Entry 6VVD (X-ray diffraction, 2.65 A resolution); this record covers chain A.

[Chain A]
Protein: Dot/Icm T4SS effector
From: Legionella pneumophila
UniProt: A0A2S6F2W2 (A0A2S6F2W2_LEGPN); numbering as in UniProt (aligned over 10-322)
Chain sequence (314 residues; each row starts with the number of its first residue):
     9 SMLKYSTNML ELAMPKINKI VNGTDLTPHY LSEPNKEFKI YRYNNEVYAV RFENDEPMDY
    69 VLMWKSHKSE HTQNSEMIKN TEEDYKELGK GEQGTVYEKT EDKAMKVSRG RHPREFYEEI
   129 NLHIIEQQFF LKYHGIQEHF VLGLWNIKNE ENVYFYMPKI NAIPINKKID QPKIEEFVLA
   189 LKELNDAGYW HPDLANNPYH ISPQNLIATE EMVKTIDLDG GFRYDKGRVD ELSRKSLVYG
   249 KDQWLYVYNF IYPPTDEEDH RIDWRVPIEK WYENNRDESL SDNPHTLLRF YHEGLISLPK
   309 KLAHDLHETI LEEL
Unresolved in the structure: 9-23, 77-91, 318-322
Sequence notes: expression tag (9)
Small-molecule neighbours: inositol hexakisphosphate (IHP): L34, H37, Y38, R50, V55, W72, K73, S74, H75, K76, K107, T108, K111, N154, K156, Y162, Y164
What the authors report for this chain:
  - conformationally variable residues (order/disorder transition): D92 to R117
  - mutagenesis - D201A: abolished catalytic activity on inositol hexakisphosphate
  - mutagenesis - R50A, K76A, K107A, K111A, N154A, K156A: decreased catalytic activity on inositol hexakisphosphate
  - mutagenesis - K111A: abolished binding to AMP-PNP
  - mutagenesis - K76A: decreased catalytic activity on IP6

[In short]
Bound to chain A: inositol hexakisphosphate. The paper reports that R50A, K76A and K107A, among others, reduce
catalytic activity on inositol hexakisphosphate; conformational variability at D92; 7 substitutions were
tested in all.
Chain A is Dot/Icm T4SS effector (Legionella pneumophila); the structure, Legionella pneumophila Lpg2603
kinase bound to IP6, was determined by X-ray diffraction together with 6VVC and 6VVE from the same study.
